Entry 1SYX (X-ray diffraction, 2.35 A resolution); this record covers chains A and B.

[Chain A]
Protein: Spliceosomal U5 snRNP-specific 15 kDa protein
From: Homo sapiens
UniProt: P83876 (TXN4A_HUMAN); residues 1-142 here = UniProt positions 1-142
Sequence (142 residues; numbered 1 to 142; the number before each row is that of its first residue):
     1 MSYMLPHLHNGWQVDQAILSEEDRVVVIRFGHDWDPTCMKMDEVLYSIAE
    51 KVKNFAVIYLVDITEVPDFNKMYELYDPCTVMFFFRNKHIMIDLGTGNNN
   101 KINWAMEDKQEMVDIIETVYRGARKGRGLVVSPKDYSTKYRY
Unresolved in the structure: 1-2, 138-142
Swiss-Prot annotation at these positions:
  - modified residue: Ser132 (Phosphoserine)
From the paper describing this entry:
  - conformationally variable residues (loop rearrangement, order/disorder transition): Met72 to Asp77, Thr96 to Lys101

[Chain B]
Protein: CD2 antigen cytoplasmic tail-binding protein 2
From: Homo sapiens
Notes: fragment: 86 amino acid C-terminal fragment
UniProt: O95400 (CD2B2_HUMAN); residues 7-86 here correspond to UniProt positions 262-341 (UniProt number = residue number + 255)
Sequence (86 residues; each row starts with the number of its first residue):
     1 AEEELETPTPTQRGEAESRGDGLVDVMWEYKWENTGDAELYGPFTSAQMQ
    51 TWVSEGYFPDGVYCRKLDPPGGQFYNSKRIDFDLYT
Unresolved in the structure: 1-24
Differences from the reference sequence: cloning artifact (1-6)

[Interface between chain A and chain B]
Pairs across the interface - 27 pairs, chain A then chain B:
  Asp93(A) - Arg79(B)  hydrogen bond (backbone-side chain)
  Leu94(A) - Arg79(B)
  Gly95(A) - Arg79(B)
  Glu111(A) - Gln73(B)  hydrogen bond
  Glu111(A) - Tyr75(B)
  Asp114(A) - Tyr75(B)  hydrogen bond
  Glu117(A) - Lys66(B)  salt bridge
  Glu117(A) - Tyr85(B)
  Thr118(A) - Leu84(B)
  Arg121(A) - Val26(B)
  Arg121(A) - Leu84(B)
  Arg121(A) - Tyr85(B)
  Gly122(A) - Leu84(B)
  Lys125(A) - Asp83(B)
  Lys125(A) - Thr86(B)  hydrogen bond (side chain-backbone)
  Arg127(A) - Asp81(B)  salt bridge
  Arg127(A) - Asp83(B)  salt bridge
  Arg127(A) - Leu84(B)
  Val130(A) - Leu84(B)  hydrophobic
  Val131(A) - Arg79(B)
  Ser132(A) - Arg79(B)  hydrogen bond (backbone-side chain)
  Pro133(A) - Tyr75(B)  hydrophobic
  Pro133(A) - Arg79(B)
  Pro133(A) - Ile80(B)  hydrophobic
  Lys134(A) - Tyr75(B)
  Lys134(A) - Arg79(B)  hydrogen bond (backbone-side chain)
  Asp135(A) - Arg79(B)
Interface residues without a listed pair, chain B (12 interface residues in all): Asn76
The authors on this interface:
  - specific contacts: Glu111(A)-Gln73(B), Asp114(A)-Tyr75(B) (hydrogen bond), Glu117(A)-Lys66(B) (hydrogen bond), Gly122(A)-Leu84(B) (hydrophobic contact), Lys125(A)-Thr86(B) (hydrogen bond), Val130(A)-Leu84(B) (hydrophobic contact), Ser132(A)-Arg79(B) (hydrogen bond)
  - interface residues, chain A: Glu111(A)
  - interface residues, chain B: Lys66(B)

[Overview]
17 residues of chain A and 12 residues of chain B are in contact, with 6 hydrogen bonds and 3 salt bridges.
Among the polar pairs are Glu117(A)-Lys66(B), Arg127(A)-Asp81(B) and Arg127(A)-Asp83(B). The paper describes a
contact between Glu111(A) and Gln73(B); hydrogen bonds between Asp114(A) and Tyr75(B), Glu117(A) and Lys66(B)
and Lys125(A) and Thr86(B) among others; hydrophobic contacts between Gly122(A) and Leu84(B) and Val130(A) and
Leu84(B). The paper reports interface residues Glu111(A) and Lys66(B); conformational variability at Met72(A)
and Thr96(A).
Here chain A is Spliceosomal U5 snRNP-specific 15 kDa protein and chain B is CD2 antigen cytoplasmic
tail-binding protein 2, both from Homo sapiens. Entry 1SYX (The crystal structure of a binary U5 snRNP
complex) was determined by X-ray diffraction.
